Entry 4QVM (X-ray diffraction, 2.80 A resolution); this record covers chains Z and a of the 28 polymer chains in the assembly.

Chain Z:
Molecule: Proteasome subunit beta type-6
Source organism: Saccharomyces cerevisiae
Notes: EC 3.4.25.1
UniProt: P23724 (PSB6_YEAST); residues 1-222 here correspond to UniProt positions 20-241 (UniProt number = residue number + 19)
Amino-acid sequence (222 residues; numbered 1 to 222; the number before each row is that of its first residue):
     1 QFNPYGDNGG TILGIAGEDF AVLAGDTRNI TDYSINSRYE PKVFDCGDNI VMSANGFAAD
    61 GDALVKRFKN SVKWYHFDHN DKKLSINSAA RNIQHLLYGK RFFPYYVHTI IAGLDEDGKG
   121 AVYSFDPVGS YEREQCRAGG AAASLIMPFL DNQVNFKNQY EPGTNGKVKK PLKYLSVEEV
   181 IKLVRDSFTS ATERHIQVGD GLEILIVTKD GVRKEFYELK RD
Metal / ion sites: Mg2+: Thr192, Val198

Chain a:
Molecule: Proteasome subunit beta type-7
Source organism: Saccharomyces cerevisiae
Notes: EC 3.4.25.1
UniProt: P30657 (PSB7_YEAST); residues -12 to 233 here correspond to UniProt positions 21-266 (UniProt number = residue number + 33)
Amino-acid sequence (246 residues; numbered -12 to 233; the number before each row is that of its first residue; numbers below 1 keep their minus sign (Thr-12 is residue -12)):
   -12 TQIANAGASP MVNTQQPIVT GTSVISMKYD NGVIIAADNL GSYGSLLRFN GVERLIPVGD
    48 NTVVGISGDI SDMQHIERLL KDLVTENAYD NPLADAEEAL EPSYIFEYLA TVMYQRRSKM
   108 NPLWNAIIVA GVQSNGDQFL RYVNLLGVTY SSPTLATGFG AHMANPLLRK VVDRESDIPK
   168 TTVQVAEEAI VNAMRVLYYR DARSSRNFSL AIIDKNTGLT FKKNLQVENM KWDFAKDIKG
   228 YGTQKI
Not modelled in the structure: -12 to 0

Interface between chain Z and chain a:
Contacting residue pairs - 41 pairs, chain Z then chain a:
  Gln1(Z) - Thr1(a)  hydrogen bond
  Phe2(Z) - Thr1(a)
  Phe2(Z) - Pro109(a)  hydrophobic
  Phe2(Z) - Trp111(a)  hydrophobic
  Phe2(Z) - Leu132(a)  hydrophobic
  Asn3(Z) - Leu133(a)
  Pro4(Z) - Arg104(a)  hydrogen bond (backbone-side chain)
  Pro4(Z) - Met107(a)  hydrophobic
  Pro4(Z) - Leu133(a)
  Tyr5(Z) - Arg104(a)
  Asn8(Z) - Val135(a)
  Asn29(Z) - Tyr137(a)
  Ser34(Z) - His149(a)  hydrogen bond
  Ile35(Z) - Arg156(a)  hydrogen bond (backbone-side chain)
  Asn36(Z) - Tyr137(a)
  Asn36(Z) - Ser139(a)
  Asn36(Z) - Leu142(a)
  Asn36(Z) - Arg156(a)
  Ser37(Z) - Ser138(a)  hydrogen bond (side chain-backbone)
  Tyr39(Z) - Ser138(a)
  Glu40(Z) - Arg128(a)  salt bridge
  Glu40(Z) - Tyr137(a)
  Glu40(Z) - Ser138(a)  hydrogen bond (side chain-backbone)
  Phe57(Z) - Arg104(a)
  Phe57(Z) - Leu133(a)
  Phe57(Z) - Val135(a)  hydrophobic
  Ala59(Z) - Tyr101(a)
  Ala59(Z) - Leu133(a)
  Ala59(Z) - Gly134(a)
  Ala59(Z) - Val135(a)
  Asp60(Z) - Tyr101(a)  hydrogen bond
  Asp60(Z) - Arg104(a)  salt bridge
  Asp62(Z) - Thr136(a)  hydrogen bond
  Ala63(Z) - Tyr101(a)  hydrophobic
  Lys66(Z) - Glu94(a)  salt bridge
  Phe103(Z) - Arg104(a)
  Phe103(Z) - Ser105(a)
  Tyr105(Z) - Tyr101(a)
  Glu218(Z) - Arg161(a)  salt bridge
  Arg221(Z) - Asp160(a)  salt bridge
  Arg221(Z) - Arg161(a)
Interface residues without a listed pair, chain Z (26 interface residues in all): Gly6, Arg38, Lys100

Summary:
26 residues of chain Z and 22 residues of chain a are in contact; the contacts include 8 hydrogen bonds and 5
salt bridges. Among the polar pairs are Glu40(Z)-Arg128(a), Asp60(Z)-Arg104(a) and Lys66(Z)-Glu94(a). The Mg2+
site is built by Thr192(Z) and Val198(Z).
Here chain Z is Proteasome subunit beta type-6 and chain a is Proteasome subunit beta type-7, both from
Saccharomyces cerevisiae. Entry 4QVM (yCP beta5-M45A mutant in complex with bortezomib) was determined by
X-ray diffraction (same publication as 4QUX, 4QUY, 4QV0, 4QV1, 4QV3, 4QV4 and 42 further entries).
